5Z4P - chains B and C of the 6 polymer chains in the assembly; structure by X-ray diffraction, 2.50 A resolution.

[Chain B]
Name: Tubulin beta-2B chain
From: Bos taurus
Reference sequence: Q6B856 (TBB2B_BOVIN); the author numbering skips numbers that UniProt does not, so the offset changes along the chain: 1-42 = UniProt 1-42; 45-360 = UniProt 43-358; 369-441 = UniProt 359-431
Chain sequence (431 residues; each row starts with the number of its first residue; note: 10 numbers in that range are skipped by the numbering (no residue carries them; nothing is unmodelled there)):
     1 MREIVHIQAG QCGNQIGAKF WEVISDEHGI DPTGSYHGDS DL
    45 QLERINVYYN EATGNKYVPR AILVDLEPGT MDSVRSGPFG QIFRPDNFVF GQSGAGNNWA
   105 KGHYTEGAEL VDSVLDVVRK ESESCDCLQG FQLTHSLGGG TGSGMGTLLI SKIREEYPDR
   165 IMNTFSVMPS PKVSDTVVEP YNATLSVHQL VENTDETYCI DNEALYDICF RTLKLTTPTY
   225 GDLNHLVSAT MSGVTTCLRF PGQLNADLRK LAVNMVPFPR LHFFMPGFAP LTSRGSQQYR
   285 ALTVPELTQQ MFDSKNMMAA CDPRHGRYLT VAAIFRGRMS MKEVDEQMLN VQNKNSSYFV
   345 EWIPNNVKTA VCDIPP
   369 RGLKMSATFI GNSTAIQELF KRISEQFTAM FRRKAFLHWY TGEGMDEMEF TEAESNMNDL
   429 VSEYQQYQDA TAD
Unresolved in the structure: 278-281, 439-441
Metal / ion sites: Mg2+: Q11, D179 (together with GDP); Ca2+ site 1: E110, E113; Ca2+ site 2 near E113 (its only coordinating residue here)
Residues lining bound ligands:
  - 97O (6,7,8-trimethoxy-1-(4-methoxyphenyl)-4,5-dihydro-2H-benzo[e]indazole): V238, C241, L242, L248, N249, A250, D251, K254, L255, N258, M259, T314, V315, A316, A317, I318, N350, K352, T353, A354, I378
  - GDP (guanosine-5'-diphosphate): G10, Q11, C12, G13, Q15, I16, D69, N101, S140, G142, G143, G144, T145, G146, S147, V171, P173, V177, D179, E183, N206, L209, Y224, L227, N228
Curated features (UniProtKB/Swiss-Prot):
  - motif: M1 to I4 (MREI motif)
  - binding site (GTP): Q11, E71, S140, G144, T145, G146, N206, N228
  - binding site (Mg(2+)): E71
  - modified residue: S40 (Phosphoserine), T57 (Phosphothreonine), K60 (N6-acetyllysine), S174 (Phosphoserine), T287 (Phosphothreonine), T292 (Phosphothreonine), R320 (Omega-N-methylarginine)
  - cross-link (Glycyl lysine isopeptide (Lys-Gly)): K60 (interchain with G-Cter in ubiquitin), K326 (interchain with G-Cter in ubiquitin)

[Chain C]
Name: Tubulin alpha-1B chain
From: Bos taurus
Reference sequence: P81947 (TBA1B_BOVIN); numbering as in UniProt (aligned over 1-440)
Chain sequence (440 residues; numbered 1 to 440; the number before each row is that of its first residue):
     1 MRECISIHVG QAGVQIGNAC WELYCLEHGI QPDGQMPSDK TIGGGDDSFN TFFSETGAGK
    61 HVPRAVFVDL EPTVIDEVRT GTYRQLFHPE QLITGKEDAA NNYARGHYTI GKEIIDLVLD
   121 RIRKLADQCT GLQGFLVFHS FGGGTGSGFT SLLMERLSVD YGKKSKLEFS IYPAPQVSTA
   181 VVEPYNSILT THTTLEHSDC AFMVDNEAIY DICRRNLDIE RPTYTNLNRL ISQIVSSITA
   241 SLRFDGALNV DLTEFQTNLV PYPRIHFPLA TYAPVISAEK AYHEQLSVAE ITNACFEPAN
   301 QMVKCDPRHG KYMACCLLYR GDVVPKDVNA AIATIKTKRS IQFVDWCPTG FKVGINYQPP
   361 TVVPGGDLAK VQRAVCMLSN TTAIAEAWAR LDHKFDLMYA KRAFVHWYVG EGMEEGEFSE
   421 AREDMAALEK DYEEVGVDSV
Metal / ion sites: Mg2+: E71 (together with GTP)
Residues lining bound ligands: GTP (guanosine-5'-triphosphate): V9, G10, Q11, A12, Q15, I16, D69, E71, D98, A99, A100, N101, S140, G142, G143, G144, T145, G146, I171, P173, V177, S178, T179, E183, N206, Y224, L227, N228, I231

[Interface between chain B and chain C]
Pairs across the interface - 38 pairs, chain B then chain C:
  Q96(B) with M1(C); R2(C), hydrogen bond (backbone-side chain)
  N101(B) with E254(C), hydrogen bond
  D179(B) with K352(C), hydrogen bond (backbone-side chain)
  T180(B) with E254(C); N258(C)
  V181(B) with N258(C), hydrogen bond (backbone-side chain); P348(C), hydrophobic
  V182(B) with T257(C)
  T221(B) with K326(C); N329(C)
  A397(B) with W346(C)
  M398(B) with W346(C)
  R400(B) with S439(C)
  R401(B) with Y262(C), hydrogen bond (backbone-side chain); D345(C), salt bridge; W346(C); E434(C), hydrogen bond (side chain-backbone); V435(C); V437(C), hydrogen bond (side chain-backbone); D438(C); S439(C), hydrogen bond
  K402(B) with Y262(C)
  A403(B) with P261(C); Y262(C); W346(C), hydrophobic
  F404(B) with T257(C); N258(C); V260(C); P261(C), hydrogen bond (backbone-backbone); W346(C), hydrophobic
  H406(B) with V260(C), hydrogen bond (side chain-backbone); P261(C); Y262(C); P263(C)
  W407(B) with Q256(C); T257(C), hydrogen bond (side chain-backbone); V260(C)
Also at the interface, not in a pair above, chain B (18 interface residues in all): P72, G100

[Overview]
The interface between chain B and chain C involves 18 residues on one side and 21 on the other; the contacts
include 11 hydrogen bonds and 1 salt bridge. Among the polar pairs are R401(B)-D345(C), Q96(B)-R2(C) and
N101(B)-E254(C). Chain B binds GDP and compound 97O.
Chain B is Tubulin beta-2B chain and chain C is Tubulin alpha-1B chain, both from Bos taurus; the structure,
Crystal structure of tubulin-stathmin-TTL-Compound TCA complex, was determined by X-ray diffraction.
